Entry 4JVY (X-ray diffraction, 2.85 A resolution); this record covers chains A and D of the 4 polymer chains in the assembly.

Chain A:
Name: Female germline-specific tumor suppressor gld-1
From: Caenorhabditis elegans
Notes: fragment: star domain
UniProtKB: Q17339 (GLD1_CAEEL); numbering as in UniProt (aligned over 144-337)
Chain sequence (196 residues; each row starts with the number of its first residue):
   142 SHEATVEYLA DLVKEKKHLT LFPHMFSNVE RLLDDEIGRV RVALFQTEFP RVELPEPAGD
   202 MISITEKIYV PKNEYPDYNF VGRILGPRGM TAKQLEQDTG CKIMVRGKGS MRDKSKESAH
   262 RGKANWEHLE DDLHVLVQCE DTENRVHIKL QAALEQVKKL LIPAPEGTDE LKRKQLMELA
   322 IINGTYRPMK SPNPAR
Unresolved in the structure: 333-337
Sequence notes: expression tag (142-143)
Curated features (UniProtKB/Swiss-Prot):
  - region: Ala305 to Ala336 (Qua2 domain)
  - site: Asn220 (Involved in RNA binding), Pro228 (Important for the interaction between KH and Qua2 domains), Lys243 (Involved in RNA binding), Arg247 (Involved in RNA binding), Arg253 (Important for RNA binding), Lys313 (Involved in RNA binding), Gln316 (Involved in RNA binding), Leu320 (Important for the interaction between KH and Qua2 domains)
  - mutagenesis: Tyr149 (Y149F: Moderate decrease in monomer stability), Leu150 (L150A: Moderate decrease in monomer stability), Glu156 (E156A: No effect on homodimer stability), Leu160 (L160A: Moderate decrease in homodimer stability), Phe163 (F163A: Moderate decrease in homodimer stability), Pro164 (P164A: No effect on homodimer stability), Phe167 (F167A: Moderate decrease in homodimer stability), Asn169 (N169A: No effect on homodimer stability), Val170 (V170A: No effect on homodimer stability), Leu173 (L173A: Severe decrease in homodimer stability), Glu177 (E177A: Severe decrease in monomer stability; E177G: Loss of monomer stability), Val181 (V181A: Moderate decrease in monomer stability), 5 further mutagenesis entries in UniProt
Disulfide bonds: Cys242-Cys280
From the paper describing this entry:
  - binding site for the 7-nt RNA strand (chain D): Asn220, Lys243, Arg247, Arg253, Lys313, Gln316
  - contacts within the chain: Tyr149-Glu177 (hydrogen bond)
  - mutagenesis - P217L, A294T: decreased stability (proposed by the authors, not directly observed)

Chain D:
Molecule: 7-nt RNA strand
Sequence (7 nucleotides; each row starts with the number of its first residue):
     1 CUAACAA

Chain A / chain D interface:
Pairs across the interface - 33 pairs, chain A then chain D:
  Asn220(A) - U2(D)  base contact
  Asn220(A) - A3(D)  base contact
  Val222(A) - A3(D)  base contact
  Gly223(A) - U2(D)  hydrogen bond to the sugar
  Gly223(A) - A3(D)  base contact
  Arg224(A) - U2(D)  base contact
  Leu226(A) - A3(D)  sugar contact
  Leu226(A) - A4(D)  base contact
  Gly227(A) - U2(D)  hydrogen bond to the sugar
  Gly227(A) - A3(D)  sugar contact
  Pro228(A) - U2(D)  base contact
  Pro228(A) - A3(D)  phosphate contact
  Arg229(A) - A3(D)  hydrogen bond to the phosphate
  Arg229(A) - A4(D)  sugar contact
  Gly230(A) - A3(D)  sugar contact
  Gly230(A) - A4(D)  sugar contact
  Lys234(A) - A4(D)  hydrogen bond to the phosphate
  Lys234(A) - C5(D)  salt bridge to the phosphate
  Lys243(A) - C5(D)  hydrogen bond to the sugar
  Lys243(A) - A6(D)  sugar contact
  Ile244(A) - A4(D)  base contact
  Met245(A) - A4(D)  base contact
  Val246(A) - A4(D)  hydrogen bond to the base
  Arg247(A) - C5(D)  hydrogen bond to the base
  Ser251(A) - A3(D)  base contact
  Arg253(A) - U2(D)  salt bridge to the phosphate
  Arg253(A) - A3(D)  sugar contact
  Lys313(A) - C1(D)  hydrogen bond to the base
  Lys313(A) - U2(D)  base contact
  Gln316(A) - U2(D)  hydrogen bond to the base
  Leu317(A) - C1(D)  sugar contact
  Leu320(A) - C1(D)  sugar contact
  Leu320(A) - U2(D)  sugar contact
Interface residues without a listed pair, chain A (23 interface residues in all): Met252, Trp267

Overview:
The interface between chain A and chain D involves 23 residues on one side and 6 on the other, with 9 hydrogen
bonds and 2 salt bridges. Polar pairs include Val246(A)-A4(D), Arg247(A)-C5(D) and Lys313(A)-C1(D). From the
paper: a binding site for the 7-nt RNA strand (chain D) at Asn220(A), Lys243(A) and Arg247(A) among others;
P217L and A294T of chain A reduce stability.
Here chain A is Female germline-specific tumor suppressor gld-1 (Caenorhabditis elegans) and chain D is a 7-nt
RNA strand. Entry 4JVY (Structure of the STAR (signal transduction and activation of RNA) domain of GLD-1
bound to RNA) was determined by X-ray diffraction (same publication as 4JVH).
